PDB entry 3WZD | X-ray diffraction, 1.57 A resolution | chain A

== Chain A ==
Name: Vascular endothelial growth factor receptor 2
Organism: Homo sapiens
Notes: EC 2.7.10.1; fragment: kinase domain
UniProtKB: P35968 (VGFR2_HUMAN); residue numbers follow UniProt; this construct covers 814-940, 991-1172
Amino-acid sequence (309 residues; each row starts with the number of its first residue; note: 50 numbers in that range are skipped by the numbering (no residue carries them; nothing is unmodelled there)):
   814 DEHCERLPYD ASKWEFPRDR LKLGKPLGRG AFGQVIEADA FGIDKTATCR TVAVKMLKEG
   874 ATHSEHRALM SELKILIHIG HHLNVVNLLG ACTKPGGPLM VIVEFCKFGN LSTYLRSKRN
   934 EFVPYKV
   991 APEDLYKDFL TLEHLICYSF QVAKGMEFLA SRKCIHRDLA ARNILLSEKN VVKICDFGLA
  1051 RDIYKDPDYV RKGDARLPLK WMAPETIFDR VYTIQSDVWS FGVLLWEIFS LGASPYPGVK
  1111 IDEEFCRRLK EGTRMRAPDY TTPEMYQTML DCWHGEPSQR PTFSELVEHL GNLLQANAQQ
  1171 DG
Disordered / not traced: 814-819, 842-845, 1051-1066, 1168-1172
Differences from the reference sequence: engineered mutation Val940 (Thr in P35968)
Curated features (UniProtKB/Swiss-Prot):
  - active site: Asp1028 (Proton acceptor)
  - binding site (ATP): Leu840 to Val848, Lys868
  - modified residue (Phosphotyrosine): Tyr996, Tyr1054, Tyr1059
  - natural variant: Val848 (V848E: Strongly reduced autophosphorylation and kinase activity), Gly873 (G873R: In a colorectal cancer sample), Pro1147 (P1147S: In HCI)
  - mutagenesis: Lys868 (K868M: Loss of enzyme activity), Tyr996 (Y996F: Strongly reduced autophosphorylation. Reduces phosphorylation of PLCG1), Cys1045 (C1045A: Significantly higher kinase activity), Tyr1054 (Y1054F: Strongly reduced autophosphorylation. Abolishes phosphorylation of downstream signaling proteins; when associated with F-1059), Tyr1059 (Y1059F: Strongly reduced autophosphorylation. Abolishes phosphorylation of downstream signaling proteins; when associated with F-1054)
Covalently attached groups: 2,3-dihydroxy-1,4-dithiobutane (DTT) linked to Cys862, Cys1007, Cys1024, Cys1116
Ligand contacts: lenvatinib (LEV; 4-{3-chloro-4-[(cyclopropylcarbamoyl)amino]phenoxy}-7-methoxyquinoline-6-carboxamide): Leu840, Gly841, Val848, Ala866, Lys868, Glu885, Ile888, Leu889, Val899, Val916, Glu917, Phe918, Cys919, Lys920, Gly922, Leu1035, Cys1045, Asp1046, Phe1047, Leu1049
What the authors report for this chain:
  - binding site for lenvatinib: Glu885, Val916, Cys919, Asn923, Asp1046, Phe1047
  - conformationally variable residues (order/disorder transition): Leu1049 to Ala1050

== Summary ==
Ligands of chain A: lenvatinib. From UniProt: active-site residue Asp1028, 10 ATP-binding residues and 5
mutagenesis sites. From the paper: a binding site for lenvatinib at Glu885, Val916 and Cys919 among others;
conformational variability at Leu1049.
Chain A is Vascular endothelial growth factor receptor 2 (Homo sapiens); the structure, KDR in complex with
ligand lenvatinib, was determined by X-ray diffraction together with 3WZE from the same study.
